PDB entry 5ANC | electron microscopy, 4.20 A resolution (low resolution: residue-level contacts below are approximate; hydrogen-bond / salt-bridge calls are withheld) | chains J and K of the 11 polymer chains in the assembly

== Chain J ==
Molecule: Ribosome maturation protein sbds
Source organism: Homo sapiens
UniProt: Q9Y3A5 (SBDS_HUMAN); numbering as in UniProt (aligned over 1-250)
Amino-acid sequence (250 residues; row label = number of the first residue in the row):
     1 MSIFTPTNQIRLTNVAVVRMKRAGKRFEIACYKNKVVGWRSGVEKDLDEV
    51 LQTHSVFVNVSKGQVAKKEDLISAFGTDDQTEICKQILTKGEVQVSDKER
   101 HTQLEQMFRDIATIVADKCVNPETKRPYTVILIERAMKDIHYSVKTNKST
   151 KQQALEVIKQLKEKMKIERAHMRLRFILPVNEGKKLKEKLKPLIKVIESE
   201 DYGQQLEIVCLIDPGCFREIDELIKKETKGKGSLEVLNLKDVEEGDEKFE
Swiss-Prot annotation at these positions:
  - modified residue: Ser2 (N-acetylserine)
  - natural variant: Asn8 (N8K: In SDS1; uncertain significance), Lys33 (K33T: In SDS1), Glu44 (E44G: In SDS1; uncertain significance), Lys67 (K67E: In SDS1; uncertain significance), Ile87 (I87S: In SDS1; uncertain significance), Arg126 (R126T: In SDS1), Arg169 (R169C: In SDS1; uncertain significance)
  - mutagenesis: Lys151 (K151N: Strongly reduced release of EIF6 from pre-60S ribosome subunits)
What the authors report for this chain:
  - binding site for 26S ribosomal RNA: Lys151, Arg218
  - disease-associated variants - F57L, K151E, K151N: decreased growth
  - mutagenesis - R100E: decreased growth

== Chain K ==
Molecule: Elongation factor tu GTP-binding domain-containing protein 1
Source organism: Homo sapiens
UniProt: Q7Z2Z2 (ETUD1_HUMAN); residues 1-1120 here = UniProt positions 1-1120
Amino-acid sequence (1120 residues; row label = number of the first residue in the row):
     1 MVLNSLDKMIQLQKNTANIRNICVLAHVDHGKTTLADCLISSNGIISSRL
    51 AGKLRYMDSREDEQIRGITMKSSAISLHYATGNEEYLINLIDSPGHVDFS
   101 SEVSTAVRICDGCIIVVDAVEGVCPQTQAVLRQAWLENIRPVLVINKIDR
   151 LIVELKFTPQEAYSHLKNILEQINALTGTLFTSKVLEERAERETESQVNP
   201 NSEQGEQVYDWSTGLEDTDDSHLYFSPEQGNVVFTSAIDGWGFGIEHFAR
   251 IYSQKIGIKKEVLMKTLWGDYYINMKAKKIMKGDQAKGKKPLFVQLILEN
   301 IWSLYDAVLKKDKDKIDKIVTSLGLKIGAREARHSDPKVQINAICSQWLP
   351 ISHAVLAMVCQKLPSPLDITAERVERLMCTGSQTFDSFPPETQALKAAFM
   401 KCGSEDTAPVIIFVSKMFAVDAKALPQNKPRPLTQEEIAQRRERARQRHA
   451 EKLAAAQGQAPLEPTQDGSAIETCPKGEEPRGDEQQVESMTPKPVLQEEN
   501 NQESFIAFARVFSGVARRGKKIFVLGPKYSPLEFLRRVPLGFSAPPDGLP
   551 QVPHMAYCALENLYLLMGRELEYLEEVPPGNVLGIGGLQDFVLKSATLCS
   601 LPSCPPFIPLNFEATPIVRVAVEPKHPSEMPQLVKGMKLLNQADPCVQIL
   651 IQETGEHVLVTAGEVHLQRCLDDLKERFAKIHISVSEPIIPFRETITKPP
   701 KVDMVNEEIGKQQKVAVIHQMKEDQSKIPEGIQVDSDGLITITTPNKLAT
   751 LSVRAMPLPEEVTQILEENSDLIRSMEQLTSSLNEGENTHMIHQKTQEKI
   801 WEFKGKLEQHLTGRRWRNIVDQIWSFGPRKCGPNILVNKSEDFQNSVWTG
   851 PADKASKEASRYRDLGNSIVSGFQLATLSGPMCEEPLMGVCFVLEKWDLS
   901 KFEEQGASDLAKEGQEENETCSGGNENQELQDGCSEAFEKRTSQKGESPL
   951 TDCYGPFSGQLIATMKEACRYALQVKPQRLMAAMYTCDIMATGDVLGRVY
  1001 AVLSKREGRVLQEEMKEGTDMFIIKAVLPVAESFGFADEIRKRTSGLASP
  1051 QLVFSHWEIIPSDPFWVPTTEEEYLHFGEKADSENQARKYMNAVRKRKGL
  1101 YVEEKIVEHAEKQRTLSKNK
Swiss-Prot annotation at these positions:
  - binding site (GTP): Ala26 to Thr33, Asp92 to His96, Asn146 to Asp149
  - modified residue: Lys528 (N6-acetyllysine)
  - natural variant: Met882 (M882K: In SDS2; uncertain significance), Arg1095 (R1095Q: In SDS2; uncertain significance)
  - mutagenesis: Thr33 (T33A: Loss of GTPase activity. Abolishes dissociation of EIF6 from 60S pre-ribosome subunits), His96 (H96A: Loss of GTPase activity. Abolishes dissociation of EIF6 from 60S pre-ribosome subunits)

== Interface between chain J and chain K ==
Pairs across the interface (71):
  Pro122(J) - Glu623(K)
  Pro122(J) - Met630(K)
  Pro122(J) - His657(K)
  Glu123(J) - Pro631(K)
  Thr124(J) - Gln652(K)
  Lys125(J) - Lys1098(K)
  Arg126(J) - Glu623(K)
  Arg126(J) - Glu656(K)
  Arg126(J) - His657(K)
  Arg126(J) - Lys1096(K)
  Arg126(J) - Lys1098(K)
  Pro127(J) - Val1102(K)
  Tyr128(J) - Arg1095(K)
  Tyr128(J) - Val1102(K)
  Tyr128(J) - Glu1104(K)
  Leu132(J) - Glu623(K)
  Leu132(J) - Pro624(K)
  Leu132(J) - Met630(K)
  Arg135(J) - Pro624(K)
  Arg135(J) - Lys625(K)
  Arg135(J) - His626(K)
  Arg135(J) - Pro627(K)
  Asp139(J) - His626(K)
  Lys151(J) - Gln1113(K)
  Lys164(J) - Pro627(K)
  Arg173(J) - Gly959(K)
  Arg173(J) - Ile962(K)
  Arg173(J) - Lys1105(K)
  Arg175(J) - Asp932(K)
  Arg175(J) - Phe957(K)
  Arg175(J) - Gly959(K)
  Ile177(J) - Glu929(K)
  Ile177(J) - Gln931(K)
  Ile177(J) - Asp932(K)
  Pro179(J) - Glu929(K)
  Glu198(J) - Cys934(K)
  Glu198(J) - Glu939(K)
  Ser199(J) - Glu939(K)
  Glu200(J) - Phe938(K)
  Tyr202(J) - Phe938(K)
  Tyr202(J) - Ser943(K)
  Tyr202(J) - Thr951(K)
  Gln205(J) - Glu929(K)
  Gln205(J) - Leu950(K)
  Gln205(J) - Thr951(K)
  Gln205(J) - Cys953(K)
  Leu206(J) - Glu929(K)
  Leu206(J) - Leu930(K)
  Leu206(J) - Gln931(K)
  Leu206(J) - Cys953(K)
  Ile208(J) - Asp932(K)
  Ile208(J) - Gly933(K)
  Ile208(J) - Cys934(K)
  Arg218(J) - Lys1112(K)
  Arg218(J) - Gln1113(K)
  Glu219(J) - Lys1112(K)
  Glu222(J) - Lys1112(K)
  Val236(J) - Asp932(K)
  Val236(J) - Phe957(K)
  Leu237(J) - Phe957(K)
  Leu237(J) - Glu1111(K)
  Leu237(J) - Lys1112(K)
  Asn238(J) - His1109(K)
  Asn238(J) - Ala1110(K)
  Asn238(J) - Glu1111(K)
  Leu239(J) - Ile1106(K)
  Leu239(J) - His1109(K)
  Leu239(J) - Gln1113(K)
  Leu239(J) - Leu1116(K)
  Lys240(J) - Gln1113(K)
  Glu244(J) - Lys1105(K)
Also at the interface, not in a pair above, chain J (42 interface residues in all): Val120, Thr129, Ile131, Lys166, Phe176, Val180, Gln204, Leu234, Val242, Glu243
Also at the interface, not in a pair above, chain K (46 interface residues in all): Gly655, Ser684, Asn867, Asn927, Thr942, Ser958, Glu1103, Glu1108

== In short ==
Chain J and chain K form an interface of 42 and 46 residues respectively. From UniProt: one mutagenesis site
on chain J; 17 GTP-binding residues and 2 mutagenesis sites on chain K. From the paper: a binding site for 26S
ribosomal RNA at Lys151(J) and Arg218(J); F57L, K151E and K151N of chain J, among others, reduce growth.
Chain J is Ribosome maturation protein sbds and chain K is Elongation factor tu GTP-binding domain-containing
protein 1, both from Homo sapiens; the structure, Mechanism of eIF6 release from the nascent 60S ribosomal
subunit, was determined by electron microscopy (same publication as 6QKL, 5AN9 and 5ANB).
